1QKZ - chains L and P of the 4 polymer chains in the assembly; structure by X-ray diffraction, 1.95 A resolution.

[Chain L]
Name: Antibody
From: Mus musculus
Notes: fragment: fab; antibody fragment or engineered binder
Chain sequence (217 residues; numbered 1 to 213 plus 5 insertion-coded residues; 1 number in that range is skipped by the numbering (no residue carries it; nothing is unmodelled there); the number before each row is that of its first residue; a row labelled like 27A-27E holds insertion residues (27A, then the next letters in order)):
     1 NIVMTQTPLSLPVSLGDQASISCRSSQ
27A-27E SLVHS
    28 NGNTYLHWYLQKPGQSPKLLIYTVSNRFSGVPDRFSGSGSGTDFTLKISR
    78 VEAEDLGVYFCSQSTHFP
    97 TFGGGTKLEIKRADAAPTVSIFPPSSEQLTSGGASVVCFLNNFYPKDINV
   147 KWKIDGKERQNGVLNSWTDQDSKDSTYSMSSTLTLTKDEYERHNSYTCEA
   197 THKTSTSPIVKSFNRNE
Disordered / not traced: 167-169
Disulfide bonds: Cys23-Cys88, Cys134-Cys194

[Chain P]
Name: Major outer membrane protein P1.16
Reference sequence: Q06140 (Q06140); residues 1-10 here correspond to UniProt positions 4-13 (UniProt number = residue number + 3)
Chain sequence (10 residues; each row starts with the number of its first residue):
     1 ANGGASGQVK

[Chain L / chain P interface]
Pairs across the interface (6; chain L residue first):
  Tyr32(L) with Val9(P)
  Ser91(L) with Ser6(P), hydrogen bond (backbone-side chain)
  His93(L) with Ser6(P)
  Phe94(L) with Ala5(P), hydrophobic
  Pro95(L) with Ala5(P); Ser6(P)
Interface residues without a listed pair, chain L (8 interface residues in all): His27D, Asn28, Thr92
Interface residues without a listed pair, chain P (4 interface residues in all): Ala1

[In short]
8 residues of chain L and 4 residues of chain P are in contact; the contacts include 1 hydrogen bond. The
hydrogen-bonded pair is Ser91(L)-Ser6(P).
Chain L is Antibody (Mus musculus) and chain P is Major outer membrane protein P1.16; the structure, Fab
fragment (MN14C11.6) in complex with a peptide antigen derived from Neisseria meningitidis P1.7 serosubtype
antigen ..., was determined by X-ray diffraction.
